Entry 2K04 (solution NMR); this record covers chains A and D of the 4 polymer chains in the assembly.

Chain A:
Protein: Stromal cell-derived factor 1
Organism: Homo sapiens
Notes: fragment: SDF-1-alpha(3-67) domain
UniProtKB: P48061 (SDF1_HUMAN); residues 1-68 here correspond to UniProt positions 22-89 (UniProt number = residue number + 21)
Amino-acid sequence (70 residues; numbered -1 to 68; the number before each row is that of its first residue; numbers below 1 keep their minus sign (Gly-1 is residue -1)):
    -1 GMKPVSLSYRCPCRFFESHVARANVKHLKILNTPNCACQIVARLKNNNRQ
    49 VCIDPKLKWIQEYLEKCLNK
Disordered / not traced: -1 to 0
Differences from the reference sequence: expression tag (-1 to 0); engineered mutation Cys36 (Leu57 in P48061), Cys65 (Ala86 in P48061)
Swiss-Prot annotation at these positions:
  - region: Arg8 to Arg12 (Receptor and heparin binding), Val18 to Arg20 (Receptor binding), Lys27 to Leu29 (Receptor binding), Val39 to Val49 (Receptor binding)
  - motif: Lys1, Pro2 (Receptor activation motif)
  - binding site (heparin): Arg20 to Asn30, Arg41, Gln48, Lys64
  - site: Lys24 (Important for integrin interaction and activation), His25 (Important for dimer formation), Lys27 (Important for integrin interaction and activation), Lys43 (Important for integrin interaction and activation)
Disulfides: Cys9-Cys34, Cys11-Cys50
Reported in the primary citation:
  - mutagenesis - R20A, R41A, E60A, E63A, K64A: unchanged signaling with C-X-C chemokine receptor type 4 (chain D)
  - mutagenesis - V23A: decreased stability
  - mutagenesis - H25R: unchanged signaling
  - mutagenesis - V39A: decreased signaling

Chain D:
Protein: C-X-C chemokine receptor type 4
Organism: Homo sapiens
Notes: fragment: N-terminus, residues 1-38
UniProtKB: P61073 (CXCR4_HUMAN); residues 301-338 here correspond to UniProt positions 1-38 (UniProt number = residue number - 300)
Amino-acid sequence (40 residues; each row starts with the number of its first residue):
   299 GSMEGISIYTSDNYTEEMGSGDYDSMKEPAFREENANFNK
Disordered / not traced: 299-300
Differences from the reference sequence: expression tag (299-300); engineered mutation Ala328 (Cys28 in P61073)

How chain A and chain D interact:
Pairs across the interface (23; chain A residue first):
  Arg20(A) with Ser305(D); Ile306(D); Thr308(D)
  Ala21(A) with Thr308(D)
  Val23(A) with Tyr307(D); Thr308(D); Ser309(D)
  Lys24(A) with Tyr307(D); Ser309(D); Asp310(D)
  His25(A) with Tyr307(D); Asp310(D); Tyr312(D)
  Leu26(A) with Tyr307(D)
  Lys43(A) with Ser309(D)
  Tyr61(A) with Tyr307(D)
  Lys64(A) with Met301(D); Glu302(D); Ile304(D)
  Leu66(A) with Pro327(D); Phe329(D)
  Asn67(A) with Met301(D)
  Lys68(A) with Met301(D)

In short:
The chain A/chain D interface involves 12 residues from each chain. UniProt lists 14 heparin-binding residues
on chain A. From the paper: V23A of chain A reduces stability; V39A of chain A reduces signaling; 8
substitutions were tested in all.
Chain A is Stromal cell-derived factor 1 and chain D is C-X-C chemokine receptor type 4, both from Homo
sapiens; the structure, Structure of SDF1 in complex with the CXCR4 N-terminus containing no sulfotyrosines,
was determined by solution NMR (same publication as 2K03 and 2K05).
